Entry 1SDX (X-ray diffraction, 2.06 A resolution); this record covers chains A and E.

== Chain A ==
Protein: Lactotransferrin
Source organism: Bos taurus
Notes: fragment: C-lobe; engineered mutation(s): N224K, K267E
Reference sequence: P24627 (TRFL_BOVIN); residues 342-676 here correspond to UniProt positions 361-695 (UniProt number = residue number + 19)
Amino-acid sequence (335 residues; row label = number of the first residue in the row):
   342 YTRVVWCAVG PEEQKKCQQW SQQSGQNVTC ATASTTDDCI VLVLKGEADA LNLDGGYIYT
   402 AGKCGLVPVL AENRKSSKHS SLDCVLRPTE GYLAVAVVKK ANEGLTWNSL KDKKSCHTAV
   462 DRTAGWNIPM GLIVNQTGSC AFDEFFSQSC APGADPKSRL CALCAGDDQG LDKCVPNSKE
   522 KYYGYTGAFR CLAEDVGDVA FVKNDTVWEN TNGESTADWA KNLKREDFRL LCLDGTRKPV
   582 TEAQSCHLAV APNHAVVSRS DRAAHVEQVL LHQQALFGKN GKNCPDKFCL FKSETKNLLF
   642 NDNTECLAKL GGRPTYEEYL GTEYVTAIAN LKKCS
Disulfide bonds: C348-C380, C358-C371, C425-C647, C457-C532, C481-C675, C491-C505, C502-C515, C573-C587, C625-C630
Covalently attached groups: N-acetylglucosamine (NAG) linked to N368, N476; glycan linked to N545
Metal / ion sites: Zn2+ site 1: D395, Y433, Y526, H595 (together with carbonate ion); Zn2+ site 2 near E444 (its only coordinating residue here); Zn2+ site 3 near E659 (its only coordinating residue here)
Residues lining bound ligands: carbonate ion (CO3): D395, Y433, T459, R463, T464, A465, G466, Y526, H595

== Chain E ==
Protein: Lactotransferrin
Source organism: Bos taurus
Reference sequence: P24627 (TRFL_BOVIN); residues 681-685 here correspond to UniProt positions 700-704 (UniProt number = residue number + 19)
Amino-acid sequence (5 residues; numbered 681 to 685; the number before each row is that of its first residue):
   681 LEACA

== How chain A and chain E interact ==
Cross-chain cystine bridges: C405(A)-C684(E)
Pairs across the interface - 5 pairs, chain A then chain E:
  V382(A) - E682(E)
  K404(A) - C684(E)
  K404(A) - A685(E)
  C405(A) - A683(E)
  C405(A) - C684(E)  disulfide
Also at the interface, not in a pair above, chain A (5 interface residues in all): L385, T401

== Overview ==
5 residues of chain A and 4 residues of chain E are in contact; the contacts include 1 disulfide bond. Chain A
binds carbonate ion. N-acetylglucosamine is covalently linked to N368(A) and N476(A). D395(A), Y433(A),
Y526(A) and H595(A) coordinate Zn2+ site 1.
Here chain A is Lactotransferrin and chain E is Lactotransferrin, both from Bos taurus. Entry 1SDX (Crystal
structure of the zinc saturated C-terminal half of bovine lactoferrin at 2.0 A resolution reveals ...) was
determined by X-ray diffraction.
